Entry 2QLF (X-ray diffraction, 2.80 A resolution); this record covers chains A and D of the 7 polymer chains in the assembly.

== Chain A ==
Name: Caspase-7
Organism: Homo sapiens
Notes: EC 3.4.22.60; fragment: P20 subunit
UniProt: P55210 (CASP7_HUMAN); numbering as in UniProt (aligned over 24-196)
Amino-acid sequence (173 residues; each row starts with the number of its first residue):
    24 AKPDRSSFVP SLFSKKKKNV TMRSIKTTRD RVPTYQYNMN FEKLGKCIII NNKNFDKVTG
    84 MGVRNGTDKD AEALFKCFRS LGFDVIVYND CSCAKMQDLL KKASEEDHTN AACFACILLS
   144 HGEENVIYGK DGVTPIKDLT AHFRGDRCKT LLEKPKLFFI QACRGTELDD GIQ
Disordered / not traced: 24-57
Swiss-Prot annotation at these positions:
  - region: K38 to K41 (Exosite), K76 to R87 (Loop L1), R187 to Q196 (Loop L2)
  - active site: H144, C186
  - site: F36, S37 (Cleavage), M45, R46 (Cleavage), S47, I48 (Cleavage), R187 (Involved in allosteric regulation)
  - modified residue: S30 (Phosphoserine), S37 (Phosphoserine), T173 (Phosphothreonine)
  - mutagenesis: S30 (S30A: Abolished phosphorylation by PAK2; when associated with A-173 and A-239; S30E: Mimics phosphorylation; does not affect thiol protease activity), K38 to K41 (Decreased ability to cleave PARP1 and PTGES3; Decreased ability to cleave PARP1), K39 to K40 (Does not affect ability to cleave PARP1; Decreased ability to cleave PARP1. Decreased RNA-binding), K39 (K39E: Decreased ability to cleave PARP1), T173 (T173A: Abolished phosphorylation by PAK2; when associated with A-30 and A-239), C186 (C186A: Abolished thiol protease activity), R187 (R187K: Does not significantly affect thiol protease catalytic efficiency; R187M/A/G: Reduced thiol protease catalytic efficiency; R187W/N: Strongly reduced thiol protease catalytic efficiency), D192 (D192A: Strongly reduced thiol protease activity)

== Chain D ==
Name: Caspase-7
Organism: Homo sapiens
Notes: EC 3.4.22.60; fragment: P10 subunit
UniProt: P55210 (CASP7_HUMAN); residues 507-603 here correspond to UniProt positions 207-303 (UniProt number = residue number - 300)
Amino-acid sequence (97 residues; each row starts with the number of its first residue):
   507 ANPRYKIPVE ADFLFAYSTV PGYYSWRSPG RGSWFVQALC SILEEHGKDL EIMQILTRVN
   567 DRVARHFESQ SDDPHFHEKK QIPCVVSMLT KELYFSQ
Disordered / not traced: 507-510
Swiss-Prot annotation at these positions:
  - region: V526 to G538 (Loop L3), E574 to I588 (Loop L4)
  - site: Y523 (Involved in allosteric regulation)
  - modified residue: R533 (Microbial infection: ADP-riboxanated arginine), S539 (Phosphoserine)

== Interface between chain A and chain D ==
Residue-residue contacts - 13 pairs, chain A then chain D:
  Y58(A) with R564(D)
  E176(A) with R571(D), salt bridge
  D192(A) with P514(D); V515(D), hydrogen bond (side chain-backbone); E516(D), hydrogen bond (side chain-backbone)
  D193(A) with K512(D), hydrogen bond (backbone-side chain)
  G194(A) with I513(D); V515(D)
  I195(A) with K512(D); I513(D), hydrogen bond (backbone-backbone)
  Q196(A) with Y511(D), hydrogen bond (side chain-backbone); K512(D); I513(D)
Other interface residues (no listed pair), chain A (8 interface residues in all): R167
Other interface residues (no listed pair), chain D (9 interface residues in all): Y529

== Overview ==
8 residues of chain A and 9 residues of chain D are in contact; the contacts include 5 hydrogen bonds and 1
salt bridge. Among the polar pairs are E176(A)-R571(D), D192(A)-V515(D) and D192(A)-E516(D).
Here chain A is Caspase-7 and chain D is Caspase-7, both from Homo sapiens. Entry 2QLF (Crystal Structure of
Caspase-7 with inhibitor AC-DNLD-CHO) was determined by X-ray diffraction together with 2QL5, 2QL7, 2QL9, 2QLB
and 2QLJ from the same study.
